PDB entry 4HAW | X-ray diffraction, 1.90 A resolution | chains A and C of the 3 polymer chains in the assembly

== Chain A ==
Molecule: GTP-binding nuclear protein Ran
Organism: Homo sapiens
UniProt: P62826 (RAN_HUMAN); residue numbers follow UniProt; this construct covers 1-216
Amino-acid sequence (216 residues; each row starts with the number of its first residue):
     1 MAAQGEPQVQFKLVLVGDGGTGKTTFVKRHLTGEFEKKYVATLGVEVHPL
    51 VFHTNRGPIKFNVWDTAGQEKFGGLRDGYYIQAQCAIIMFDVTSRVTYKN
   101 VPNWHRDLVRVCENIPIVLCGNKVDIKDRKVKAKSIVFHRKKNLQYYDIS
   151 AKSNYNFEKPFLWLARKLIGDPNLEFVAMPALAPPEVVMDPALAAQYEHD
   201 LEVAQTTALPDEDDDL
Not modelled in the structure: 1-8, 186-197
Bound ions: Mg2+: Thr24, Thr42 (together with GMP-PNP)
Small-molecule neighbours: GMP-PNP (GNP; phosphoaminophosphonic acid-guanylate ester): Gly17, Asp18, Gly19, Gly20, Thr21, Gly22, Lys23, Thr24, Thr25, Phe35, Glu36, Lys37, Lys38, Tyr39, Val40, Ala41, Thr42, Thr66, Ala67, Gly68, Gln69, Asn122, Lys123, Asp125, Ile126, Ser150, Ala151, Lys152
Swiss-Prot annotation at these positions:
  - region: Lys37 to Val45 (Switch-I), Gly68 to Gln84 (Switch-II), Asp211 to Leu216 (Interaction with RANBP1)
  - binding site (GTP): Asp18 to Thr25, Glu36 to Thr42, Gly68, Asn122 to Asp125, Ser150 to Lys152
  - site: Gln69 (Essential for GTP hydrolysis)
  - modified residue: Ala2 (N-acetylalanine), Thr24 (Phosphothreonine), Lys37 (N6-acetyllysine), Lys60 (N6-acetyllysine), Lys71 (N6-acetyllysine), Lys99 (N6-acetyllysine), Lys134 (N6-acetyllysine), Lys159 (N6-acetyllysine)
  - cross-link (Glycyl lysine isopeptide (Lys-Gly)): Lys71 (interchain with G-Cter in SUMO2), Lys152 (interchain with G-Cter in SUMO2)

== Chain C ==
Molecule: Exportin-1
Organism: Saccharomyces cerevisiae
UniProt: P30822 (XPO1_YEAST); numbering as in UniProt; present here: 1-376, 414-1058
Amino-acid sequence (1023 residues; row label = number of the first residue in the row; note: 37 numbers in that range are skipped by the numbering (no residue carries them; nothing is unmodelled there); numbers below 1 keep their minus sign (Gly-1 is residue -1)):
    -1 GAMEGILDFSNDLDIALLDQVVSTFYQGSGVQQKQAQEILTKFQDNPDAW
    49 QKADQILQFSTNPQSKFIALSILDKLITRKWKLLPNDHRIGIRNFVVGMI
    99 ISMCQDDEVFKTQKNLINKSDLTLVQILKQEWPQNWPEFIPELIGSSSSS
   149 VNVCENNMIVLKLLSEEVFDFSAEQMTQAKALHLKNSMSKEFEQIFKLCF
   199 QVLEQGSSSSLIVATLESLLRYLHWIPYRYIYETNILELLSTKFMTSPDT
   249 RAITLKCLTEVSNLKIPQDNDLIKRQTVLFFQNTLQQIATSVMPVTADLK
   299 ATYANANGNDQSFLQDLAMFLTTYLARNRALLESDESLRELLLNAHQYLI
   349 QLSKIEERELFKTTLDYWHNLVADLFYE
   414 PLKKHIYEEICSQLRLVIIENMVRPEEVLVVENDEGEIVREFVKESDTIQ
   464 LYKSEREVLVYLTHLNVIDTEEIMISKLARQIDGSEWSWHNINTLSWAIG
   514 SISGTMSEDTEKRFVVTVIKDLLDLCVKKRGKDNAAVVASDIMYVVGQYP
   564 RFLKAHWNFLRTVILKLFEFMHETHEGVQDMACDTFIKIVQKCKYHFVIQ
   614 QPRESEPFIQTIIRDIQKTTADLQPQQVHTFYKACGIIISEERSVAERNR
   664 LLSDLMQLPNMAWDTIVEQSTANPTLLLDSETVKIIANIIKTNVAVCTSM
   714 GADFYPQLGHIYYNMLQLYRAVSSMISAQVAAEGLIATKTPKVRGLRTIK
   764 KEILKLVETYISKARNLDDVVKVLVEPLLNAVLEDYMNNVPDARDAEVLN
   814 CMTTVVEKVGHMIPQGVILILQSVFECTLDMINKDFTEYPEHRVEFYKLL
   864 KVINEKSFAAFLELPPAAFKLFVDAICWAFKHNNRDVEVNGLQIALDLVK
   914 NIERMGNVPFANEFHKNYFFIFVSETFFVLTDSDHKSGFSKQALLLMKLI
   964 SLVYDNKISVPLYQEAEVPQGTSNQVYLSQYLANMLSNAFPHLTSEQIAS
  1014 FLSALTKQCKDLVVFKGTLRDFLVQIKEVGGDPTDYLFAEDKENA
Not modelled in the structure: 686-690, 1053-1058
Covalently attached groups: Leptomycin B, bound form (LMB) linked to Cys539
Construct notes: expression tag (-1 to 0); engineered mutation Cys539 (Thr in P30822), Ala548 (Lys in P30822), Cys1022 (Tyr in P30822)
Small-molecule neighbours: Leptomycin B, bound form (LMB): Lys525, Val529, Ile532, Lys533, Leu536, Val540, Arg543, Ala548, Ala552, Ile555, Met556, Phe565, His569, Asn571, Phe572, Thr575, Val576, Lys579, Leu580, Phe583
From the paper describing this entry:
  - binding site for Leptomycin B, bound form: Lys525, Cys539, Arg543, His569
  - conformationally variable residues (side-chain flip): Met556, Met594
  - mutagenesis - K548A: unchanged catalytic activity on Leptomycin B, bound form
  - catalytic residues: Arg543, Lys579 (proposed by the authors, not directly observed)

== Chain A / chain C interface ==
Pairs across the interface - 63 pairs, chain A then chain C:
  Val45(A) - Gln35(C)
  Val47(A) - Gln31(C)
  Trp64(A) - Phe23(C)  hydrophobic
  Trp64(A) - Gln31(C)
  Lys71(A) - Asp947(C)  salt bridge
  Gly74(A) - Thr39(C)
  Gly74(A) - Gln42(C)  hydrogen bond (backbone-side chain)
  Leu75(A) - Phe23(C)  hydrophobic
  Leu75(A) - Leu38(C)
  Leu75(A) - Gln42(C)
  Arg76(A) - Gln42(C)  hydrogen bond
  Arg76(A) - Ser69(C)
  Arg76(A) - Lys73(C)
  Asp77(A) - Phe65(C)
  Asp77(A) - Lys117(C)  salt bridge
  Gly78(A) - Tyr24(C)  hydrogen bond (backbone-side chain)
  Gly78(A) - Phe65(C)
  Tyr79(A) - Phe23(C)  hydrophobic
  Tyr79(A) - Gln35(C)  hydrogen bond
  Tyr79(A) - Thr39(C)
  Ile81(A) - Tyr24(C)
  Ile81(A) - Gln62(C)
  Ile81(A) - Phe65(C)  hydrophobic
  Gln82(A) - Gln62(C)
  Lys99(A) - Glu172(C)  salt bridge
  Asn103(A) - Glu172(C)  hydrogen bond
  Arg106(A) - Phe169(C)
  Arg106(A) - Gln173(C)
  Arg110(A) - Leu120(C)
  Arg110(A) - Leu161(C)
  Arg110(A) - Glu164(C)  salt bridge
  Arg110(A) - Glu165(C)  salt bridge
  Val111(A) - Asn113(C)
  Glu113(A) - Asn116(C)  hydrogen bond
  Ala133(A) - Gln463(C)
  Lys134(A) - Asp364(C)  salt bridge
  His139(A) - Glu357(C)  salt bridge
  Arg140(A) - Met317(C)
  Arg140(A) - Lys360(C)
  Arg140(A) - Thr361(C)  hydrogen bond
  Arg140(A) - Asp364(C)  salt bridge
  Lys141(A) - Glu258(C)  salt bridge
  Lys141(A) - Asn261(C)
  Lys141(A) - Met317(C)
  Asn143(A) - Ser310(C)
  Asn143(A) - Gln313(C)  hydrogen bond
  Asn143(A) - Asp314(C)  hydrogen bond
  Gln145(A) - Glu355(C)  hydrogen bond
  Gln145(A) - Glu357(C)
  Tyr146(A) - Glu357(C)
  Asp148(A) - Asp460(C)
  Tyr155(A) - Lys457(C)
  Tyr155(A) - Glu458(C)  hydrogen bond
  Tyr155(A) - Ser459(C)  hydrogen bond (side chain-backbone)
  Tyr155(A) - Asp460(C)  hydrogen bond
  Asn156(A) - Asp460(C)  hydrogen bond
  Lys167(A) - Gln309(C)  hydrogen bond
  Pro172(A) - Ala302(C)
  Pro172(A) - Asn303(C)
  Pro172(A) - Ala304(C)  hydrophobic
  Thr206(A) - Ile749(C)
  Ala208(A) - Lys752(C)
  Glu212(A) - Arg757(C)
Interface residues without a listed pair, chain A (43 interface residues in all): Lys12, Leu43, Gly44, Gln69, Asn100, Pro102, Val124, Lys130, Asp213
Interface residues without a listed pair, chain C (51 interface residues in all): Gln25, Ile66, Lys254, Thr257, Val456, Arg898

== Summary ==
Chain A and chain C form an interface of 43 and 51 residues respectively; the contacts include 15 hydrogen
bonds and 9 salt bridges. Polar pairs include Lys71(A)-Asp947(C), Asp77(A)-Lys117(C) and Lys99(A)-Glu172(C).
Bound to chain A: GMP-PNP. From the paper: catalytic residues Arg543(C) and Lys579(C); K548A of chain C leaves
catalytic activity on Leptomycin B, bound form unchanged.
Here chain A is GTP-binding nuclear protein Ran (Homo sapiens) and chain C is Exportin-1 (Saccharomyces
cerevisiae). Entry 4HAW (Crystal structure of CRM1 inhibitor Leptomycin B in complex with
CRM1(K548A)-Ran-RanBP1) was determined by X-ray diffraction, deposited together with 4HAU, 4HAV, 4HAX, 4HAY,
4HAZ, 4HB2, 4HB3 and 4HB4.
